Entry 8Z9Y (electron microscopy, 2.50 A resolution); this record covers chains B and C of the 6 polymer chains in the assembly.

[Chain B]
Molecule: Protein TIC 20-I, chloroplastic
Organism: Arabidopsis thaliana
UniProt: Q8GZ79 (TI201_ARATH); numbering as in UniProt (aligned over 1-274)
Amino-acid sequence (274 residues; each row starts with the number of its first residue):
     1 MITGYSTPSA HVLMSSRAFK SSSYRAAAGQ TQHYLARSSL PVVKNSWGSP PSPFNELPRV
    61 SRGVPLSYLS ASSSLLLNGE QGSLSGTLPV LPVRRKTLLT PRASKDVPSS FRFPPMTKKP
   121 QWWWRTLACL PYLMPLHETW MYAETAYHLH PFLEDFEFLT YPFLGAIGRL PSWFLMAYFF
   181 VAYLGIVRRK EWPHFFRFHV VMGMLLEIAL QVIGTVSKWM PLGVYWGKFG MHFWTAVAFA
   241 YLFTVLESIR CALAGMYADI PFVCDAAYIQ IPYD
Not modelled in the structure: 1-110

[Chain C]
Molecule: Actin T1-like protein
Organism: Arabidopsis thaliana
UniProt: Q6IDB3 (Q6IDB3_ARATH); residues 1-98 here = UniProt positions 1-98
Amino-acid sequence (98 residues; each row starts with the number of its first residue):
     1 MEKYFGNAYR GDPGVPHADA DRFVNIWIGS AAFSVLTWVN PYMWQLSNQF NYHDKWMLFE
    61 QYHWKKARAK KQPYEFKWNK IPKEVRDSYY YNWPVYFP
Not modelled in the structure: 1-6

[Interface between chain B and chain C]
Pairs across the interface (50):
  M116(B) - G11(C)
  M116(B) - P13(C)
  T117(B) - P13(C)
  K118(B) - P13(C)
  K118(B) - V15(C)
  L149(B) - T37(C)
  H150(B) - F33(C)
  P151(B) - M43(C)
  H194(B) - R10(C)
  K228(B) - W38(C)
  H232(B) - S34(C)  hydrogen bond (backbone-side chain)
  H232(B) - W38(C)  hydrogen bond (side chain-backbone)
  A236(B) - S30(C)
  A236(B) - S34(C)
  F239(B) - S30(C)
  A240(B) - I26(C)
  A240(B) - W27(C)
  A240(B) - S30(C)  hydrogen bond (backbone-side chain)
  F243(B) - I26(C)  hydrophobic
  T244(B) - F23(C)
  T244(B) - W27(C)  hydrogen bond
  E247(B) - R22(C)  salt bridge
  E247(B) - F23(C)
  R250(B) - R22(C)
  C251(B) - A18(C)  hydrophobic
  C251(B) - R22(C)  hydrogen bond
  G255(B) - V15(C)
  M256(B) - P16(C)
  M256(B) - A18(C)  hydrophobic
  M256(B) - R22(C)
  Y257(B) - D12(C)  hydrogen bond
  Y257(B) - V15(C)  hydrophobic
  Y257(B) - P16(C)  hydrogen bond (backbone-backbone)
  Y257(B) - H17(C)
  Y257(B) - A18(C)
  D259(B) - H17(C)  salt bridge
  D259(B) - A18(C)
  D259(B) - A20(C)
  D259(B) - F23(C)
  I260(B) - F23(C)  hydrophobic
  P261(B) - A20(C)
  P261(B) - F23(C)
  P261(B) - V24(C)  hydrophobic
  P261(B) - W27(C)
  D265(B) - N7(C)
  I269(B) - N7(C)
  I269(B) - Y9(C)  hydrophobic
  Q270(B) - Y9(C)  hydrogen bond
  Y273(B) - R10(C)
  D274(B) - R10(C)  hydrogen bond (backbone-side chain)
Other interface residues (no listed pair), chain B (36 interface residues in all): P120, K190, F195, R197, F229, T235, S248, A258
Other interface residues (no listed pair), chain C (24 interface residues in all): G14, A31

[Summary]
The interface between chain B and chain C involves 36 residues on one side and 24 on the other, with 9
hydrogen bonds and 2 salt bridges. Polar contacts include E247(B)-R22(C), D259(B)-H17(C) and H232(B)-S34(C).
Here chain B is Protein TIC 20-I, chloroplastic and chain C is Actin T1-like protein, both from Arabidopsis
thaliana. Entry 8Z9Y (Cryo-EM Structure of the Arabidopsis thaliana TIC Complex) was determined by electron
microscopy together with 8XKU and 8XKV from the same study.
